PDB entry 5KX5 | X-ray diffraction, 2.50 A resolution | chains B and E of the 6 polymer chains in the assembly

# Chain B
Molecule: Tubulin beta chain
Source organism: Ovis aries
Reference sequence: D0VWY9 (D0VWY9_SHEEP); the author numbering skips numbers that UniProt does not, so the offset changes along the chain: 1-42 = UniProt 1-42; 45-360 = UniProt 43-358; 369-455 = UniProt 359-445
Chain sequence (445 residues; each row starts with the number of its first residue; note: 10 numbers in that range are skipped by the numbering (no residue carries them; nothing is unmodelled there)):
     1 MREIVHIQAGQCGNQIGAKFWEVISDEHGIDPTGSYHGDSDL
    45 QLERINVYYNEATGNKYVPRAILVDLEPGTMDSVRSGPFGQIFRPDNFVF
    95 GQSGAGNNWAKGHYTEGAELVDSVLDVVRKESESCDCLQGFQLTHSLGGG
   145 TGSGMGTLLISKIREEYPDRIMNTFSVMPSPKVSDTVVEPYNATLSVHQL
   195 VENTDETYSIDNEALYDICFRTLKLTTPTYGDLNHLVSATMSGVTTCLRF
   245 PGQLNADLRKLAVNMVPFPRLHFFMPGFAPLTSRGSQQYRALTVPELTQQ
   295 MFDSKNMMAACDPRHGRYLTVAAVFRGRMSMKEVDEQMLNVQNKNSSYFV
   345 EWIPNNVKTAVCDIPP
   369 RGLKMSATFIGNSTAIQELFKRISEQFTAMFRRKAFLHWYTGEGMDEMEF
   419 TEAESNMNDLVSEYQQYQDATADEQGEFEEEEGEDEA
Disordered / not traced: 280-282, 441-455
Bound ions: Ca2+ near Glu113 (its only coordinating residue here); Mg2+ near Ser298 (its only coordinating residue here)
Residues lining bound ligands:
  - 6YK ((2S,4R)-4-[[2-[(1R,3R)-1-acetyloxy-3-[[(2S,3S)-2-[[(2R)-1,2-dimethylpyrrolidin-2-yl]carbonylamino]-3-methyl-pentanoyl]-methyl-amino]-4-methyl-pentyl]-1,3-thiazol-4-yl]carbonylamino]-5-(4-aminophenyl)-2-methyl-pentanoic acid): Gln11, Gln15, Pro175, Lys176, Val177, Ser178, Asp179, Tyr210, Thr221, Pro222, Thr223, Tyr224, Gly225, Asp226, Leu227, Asn228, Arg278
  - GDP (guanosine-5'-diphosphate): Gly10, Gln11, Cys12, Gln15, Ile16, Asp69, Ala99, Asn101, Ser140, Gly142, Gly143, Gly144, Thr145, Gly146, Ser147, Val171, Pro173, Val177, Ser178, Glu183, Asn206, Leu209, Tyr224, Leu227, Asn228
From the paper describing this entry:
  - binding site for 6YK: Thr221, Thr223

# Chain E
Molecule: Stathmin-4
Source organism: Rattus norvegicus
Reference sequence: P63043 (STMN4_RAT), isoform P63043-3; residues 5-145 here correspond to UniProt positions 76-216 (UniProt number = residue number + 71)
Chain sequence (143 residues; each row starts with the number of its first residue):
     3 MADMEVIELNKATSGQSWEVILKPPSFDGVPEFNASLPRRRDPSLEEIQK
    53 KLEAAEERRKYQEAELLKHLAEKREHEREVIQKAIEENNNFIKMAKEKLA
   103 QKMESNKENREAHLAAMLERLQEKDKHAEEVRKNKELKEEASR
Disordered / not traced: 3-5, 29-43, 142-145
Sequence notes: initiating methionine (3); expression tag (4); conflict Ala14 (Cys85 in P63043), Trp20 (Phe91 in P63043)
UniProt features mapped onto this chain:
  - modified residue: Ser19 (Phosphoserine)

# Chain B / chain E interface
Residue-residue contacts (29):
  Tyr108(B) with His78(E), hydrogen bond; Glu79(E); Val82(E), hydrophobic; Ile83(E)
  Leu152(B) with Glu79(E)
  Ser155(B) with Leu72(E); Lys75(E); Arg76(E), hydrogen bond
  Lys156(B) with Arg76(E); Glu79(E), salt bridge
  Arg158(B) with Leu68(E); Leu72(E)
  Glu159(B) with Leu69(E); Leu72(E); Ala73(E); Arg76(E), salt bridge
  Pro162(B) with Glu65(E); Leu68(E), hydrophobic
  Gln193(B) with Lys75(E)
  Thr409(B) with Glu89(E)
  Glu411(B) with Val82(E); Ala86(E)
  Gly412(B) with Val82(E); Lys85(E); Ala86(E)
  Met413(B) with Val82(E); Lys85(E), hydrogen bond (backbone-side chain)
  Glu417(B) with His78(E), salt bridge; Val82(E)
Other interface residues (no listed pair), chain B (18 interface residues in all): Thr109, Ala112, Asp163, Asn197, Gly410

# Summary
Chain B and chain E form an interface of 18 and 14 residues respectively; the contacts include 3 hydrogen
bonds and 3 salt bridges. Polar pairs include Lys156(B)-Glu79(E), Glu159(B)-Arg76(E) and Glu417(B)-His78(E).
Bound to chain B: GDP and compound 6YK. From the paper: a binding site for 6YK at Thr221(B) and Thr223(B).
Chain B is Tubulin beta chain (Ovis aries) and chain E is Stathmin-4 (Rattus norvegicus); the structure,
Crystal structure of tubulin-stathmin-TTL-Compound 11 complex, was determined by X-ray diffraction.
